PDB entry 1HJB | X-ray diffraction, 3.00 A resolution | chains C and H of the 5 polymer chains in the assembly

Chain C:
Name: Runt-related transcription factor 1
Organism: Mus musculus
Reference sequence: Q03347 (AML1_MOUSE); residues 60-182 here = UniProt positions 60-182
Chain sequence (123 residues; each row starts with the number of its first residue):
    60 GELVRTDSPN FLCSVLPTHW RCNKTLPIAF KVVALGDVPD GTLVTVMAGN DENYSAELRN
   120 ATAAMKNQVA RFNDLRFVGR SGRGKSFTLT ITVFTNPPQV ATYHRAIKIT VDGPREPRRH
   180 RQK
Not modelled in the structure: 180-182
Curated features (UniProtKB/Swiss-Prot):
  - region (Interaction with DNA): Arg80 to Thr84, Arg135 to Gly143, Ile168 to Arg177
  - binding site (chloride): Asn112, Glu116, Arg139, Val170
  - mutagenesis: Arg80 (R80A: Interferes with DNA-binding), Asn109 (N109A: Interferes with heterodimerization), Tyr113 (Y113A: Interferes with heterodimerization), Arg142 (R142A: Interferes with DNA-binding), Lys144 (K144M: Interferes with DNA-binding), Thr149 (T149A: Interferes with heterodimerization), Val170 (V170A: No effect), Asp171 (D171A: Interferes with DNA-binding), Arg174 (R174A: Interferes with DNA-binding), Arg177 (R177A: Interferes with DNA-binding)

Chain H:
Molecule: 26-nt DNA strand
Notes: fragment: fragment from csf-1r promoter
Sequence (26 nucleotides; row label = number of the first residue in the row):
     1 CCGCAACCAC AGAGTTTGGA AATCTT

Interface between chain C and chain H:
Residue-residue contacts (14):
  Arg139(C) - DC7(H)  salt bridge to the phosphate
  Arg139(C) - DC8(H)  salt bridge to the phosphate
  Arg142(C) - DC4(H)  hydrogen bond to the base
  Arg142(C) - DA5(H)  hydrogen bond to the sugar
  Arg142(C) - DA6(H)  phosphate contact
  Gly143(C) - DA6(H)  hydrogen bond to the phosphate
  Lys167(C) - DA6(H)  salt bridge to the phosphate
  Thr169(C) - DA6(H)  phosphate contact
  Thr169(C) - DC7(H)  phosphate contact
  Val170(C) - DC7(H)  hydrogen bond to the phosphate
  Val170(C) - DC8(H)  phosphate contact
  Asp171(C) - DC7(H)  hydrogen bond to the base
  Asp171(C) - DC8(H)  hydrogen bond to the base
  Arg177(C) - DA6(H)  base contact
Interface residues without a listed pair, chain C (12 interface residues in all): His78, Arg174, Pro176, His179
Interface residues without a listed pair, chain H (6 interface residues in all): DG3

In short:
Chain C and chain H form an interface of 12 and 6 residues respectively; the contacts include 6 hydrogen bonds
and 3 salt bridges. Polar pairs include Arg142(C)-DC4(H), Asp171(C)-DC7(H) and Asp171(C)-DC8(H). From UniProt:
4 chloride-binding residues and 10 mutagenesis sites on chain C.
Chain C is Runt-related transcription factor 1 (Mus musculus) and chain H is a 26-nt DNA strand; the
structure, Crystal structure of runx-1/AML1/cbfalpha runt domain and C/ebpbeta bzip homodimer bound to a DNA
fragment from ..., was determined by X-ray diffraction (same publication as 1IO4 and 1HJC).
